2PYO - chains I and F of the 10 polymer chains in the assembly; structure by X-ray diffraction, 2.43 A resolution.

Chain I:
Molecule: 147-nt DNA strand
Source organism: Homo sapiens
Sequence (147 nucleotides; row label = number of the first residue in the row; numbers below 1 keep their minus sign (DA-73 is residue -73)):
   -73 ATCAATATCC ACCTGCAGAT ACTACCAAAA GTGTATTTGG AAACTGCTCC ATCAAAAGGC
   -13 ATGTTCAGCT GGAATCCAGC TGAACATGCC TTTTGATGGA GCAGTTTCCA AATACACTTT
    47 TGGTAGTATC TGCAGGTGGA TATTGAT
Ion coordination: Mn2+ near DG-34 (its only coordinating residue here)

Chain F:
Molecule: Histone H4
Source organism: Drosophila melanogaster
Reference sequence: P84040 (H4_DROME); residues 1-102 here correspond to UniProt positions 2-103 (UniProt number = residue number + 1)
Amino-acid sequence (102 residues; row label = number of the first residue in the row):
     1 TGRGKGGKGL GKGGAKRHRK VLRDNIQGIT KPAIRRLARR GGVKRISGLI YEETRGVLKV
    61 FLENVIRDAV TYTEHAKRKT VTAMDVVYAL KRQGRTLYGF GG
Disordered / not traced: 1-14
Swiss-Prot annotation at these positions:
  - DNA-binding region: Lys16 to Lys20
  - modified residue: Lys5 (N6-acetyl-N6-methyllysine), Lys12 (N6-acetyl-N6-methyllysine), Lys31 (N6-succinyllysine), Lys77 (N6-succinyllysine), Lys79 (N6-succinyllysine), Thr80 (Phosphothreonine), Thr82 (Phosphothreonine), Lys91 (N6-succinyllysine)

How chain I and chain F interact:
Contacting residue pairs (11):
  DT7(I) - Arg45(F)  hydrogen bond to the sugar
  DT7(I) - Ile46(F)  sugar contact
  DT7(I) - Ser47(F)  hydrogen bond to the phosphate
  DT7(I) - Gly48(F)  hydrogen bond to the phosphate
  DG8(I) - Arg45(F)  phosphate contact
  DG8(I) - Ile46(F)  hydrogen bond to the phosphate
  DG27(I) - Lys79(F)  salt bridge to the phosphate
  DC28(I) - Arg78(F)  phosphate contact
  DC28(I) - Lys79(F)  hydrogen bond to the phosphate
  DC28(I) - Thr80(F)  hydrogen bond to the phosphate
  DA29(I) - Arg78(F)  phosphate contact
Interface residues without a listed pair, chain I (7 interface residues in all): DC6, DA9
Interface residues without a listed pair, chain F (10 interface residues in all): Arg39, Lys44, Lys77

In short:
7 residues of chain I face 10 of chain F across their interface, with 6 hydrogen bonds and 1 salt bridge.
Polar pairs include DT7(I)-Arg45(F), DT7(I)-Ser47(F) and DT7(I)-Gly48(F). Curated annotation (UniProt) lists a
DNA-binding region on chain F.
Chain I is a 147-nt DNA strand (Homo sapiens) and chain F is Histone H4 (Drosophila melanogaster); the
structure, Drosophila nucleosome core, was determined by X-ray diffraction.
